Entry 4E2S (X-ray diffraction, 2.59 A resolution); this record covers chains A and B of the 8 polymer chains in the assembly.

Chain A (and B):
Molecule: Ureidoglycine aminohydrolase
From: Arabidopsis thaliana
Notes: EC 3.5.3.-; chain B of this document is another copy of the same molecule, construct and numbering; everything in this record applies to it too
UniProt: Q8GXV5 (Q8GXV5_ARATH); numbering as in UniProt (aligned over 36-298)
Sequence (266 residues; each row starts with the number of its first residue):
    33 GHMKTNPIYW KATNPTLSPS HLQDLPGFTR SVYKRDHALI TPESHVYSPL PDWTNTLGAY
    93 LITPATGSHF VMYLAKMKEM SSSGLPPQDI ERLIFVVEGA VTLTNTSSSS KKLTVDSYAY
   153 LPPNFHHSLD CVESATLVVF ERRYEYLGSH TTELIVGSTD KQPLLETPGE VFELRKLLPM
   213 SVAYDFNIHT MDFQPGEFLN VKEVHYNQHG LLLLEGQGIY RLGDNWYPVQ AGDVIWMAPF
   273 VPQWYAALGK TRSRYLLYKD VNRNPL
Disordered / not traced: 33-38, 138-139
Construct notes: expression tag (33-35)
Metal / ion sites: Mn2+: E235, H237, H241, Q275 (together with (2S)-amino(carbamoylamino)ethanoic acid)
Residues lining bound ligands: (2S)-amino(carbamoylamino)ethanoic acid (UGY): H221, M223, L231, E235, H237, H241, Y252, M269, Q275, Y287, L289, K291
UniProt features mapped onto this chain:
  - binding site (Mn(2+)): E235, H237, H241, Q275
  - binding site (substrate): E235, Q275, Y287, K291
  - mutagenesis: H221 (H221A: Decreased activity), E235 (E235A: Loss of manganese binding and loss of activity; E235Q: No effect on manganese binding, but loss of activity), H237 (H237A: Loss of activity), H241 (H241A: Loss of activity), Y252 (Y252F: No effect on the affinity for the substrate, but decreased activity), Q275 (Q275A: Loss of activity), Y287 (Y287A/F: Loss of activity), K291 (K291A: Loss of activity; K291R: Increased affinity for the substrate, but decreased activity)
Reported in the primary citation:
  - Mn2+ coordination: E235, H241, Q275
  - binding site for (2S)-amino(carbamoylamino)ethanoic acid: F204, M223, L231, E235, H241, Y252, M269, Q275, Y287, L289, K291
  - mutagenesis - E235A, E235Q, H237A, H241A, Q275A, Y287A, Y287F, K291A: abolished catalytic activity
  - mutagenesis - E235Q: unchanged binding to Mn2+
  - mutagenesis - H221A, Y252F (10-fold), K291R: decreased catalytic activity
  - catalytic residues: E235, Y287 (proposed by the authors, not directly observed)
  - catalytic residues: K291
  - contacts within the chain: Y252-Y287

Interface between chain A and chain B:
Contacting residue pairs (21):
  P227(A) - P227(B)
  P227(A) - G228(B)
  G228(A) - P227(B)
  G228(A) - G228(B)
  G228(A) - L280(B)
  G228(A) - G281(B)  hydrogen bond (backbone-backbone)
  F230(A) - L280(B)  hydrophobic
  F230(A) - G281(B)
  I251(A) - W276(B)  hydrophobic
  W258(A) - W258(B)  hydrophobic
  W258(A) - P260(B)  hydrophobic
  P260(A) - W258(B)  hydrophobic
  W276(A) - I251(B)  hydrophobic
  W276(A) - L280(B)  hydrophobic
  A278(A) - L280(B)  hydrophobic
  L280(A) - G228(B)
  L280(A) - F230(B)  hydrophobic
  L280(A) - A278(B)  hydrophobic
  L280(A) - L280(B)  hydrophobic
  G281(A) - G228(B)  hydrogen bond (backbone-backbone)
  G281(A) - F230(B)
Other interface residues (no listed pair), chain A (11 interface residues in all): A279
Other interface residues (no listed pair), chain B (11 interface residues in all): A279

Overview:
The chain A/chain B interface involves 11 residues from each chain, with 2 hydrogen bonds. Its one hydrogen
bond, G228(A)-G281(B), is backbone to backbone. Bound to chain A: (2S)-amino(carbamoylamino)ethanoic acid.
From the paper: catalytic residues E235(A), Y287(A) and K291(A); E235A, E235Q and H237A of chain A, among
others, abolish catalytic activity; 11 substitutions were tested in all.
Both chains are Ureidoglycine aminohydrolase (Arabidopsis thaliana). Entry 4E2S (Crystal structure of
(S)-Ureidoglycine Aminohydrolase from Arabidopsis thaliana in complex with its substrate, (S)-Ureidoglycine)
was determined by X-ray diffraction together with 4E2Q from the same study.
